1CZZ - chains A and B of the 5 polymer chains in the assembly; structure by X-ray diffraction, 2.70 A resolution.

# Chain A (and B)
Molecule: Tumor necrosis factor receptor associated protein 2
From: Homo sapiens
Notes: fragment: traf domain; chain B of this document is another copy of the same molecule, construct and numbering; everything in this record applies to it too
UniProtKB: Q12933 (TRAF2_HUMAN); residues 315-501 here = UniProt positions 315-501
Amino-acid sequence (187 residues; numbered 315 to 501; the number before each row is that of its first residue):
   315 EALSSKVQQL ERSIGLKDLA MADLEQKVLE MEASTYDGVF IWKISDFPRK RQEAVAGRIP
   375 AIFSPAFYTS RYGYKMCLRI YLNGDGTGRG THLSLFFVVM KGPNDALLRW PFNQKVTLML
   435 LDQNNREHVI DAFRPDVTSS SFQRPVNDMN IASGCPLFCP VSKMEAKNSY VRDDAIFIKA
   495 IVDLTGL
Construct notes: conflict R365 (Leu in Q12933)
Curated features (UniProtKB/Swiss-Prot):
  - cross-link: K320 (Glycyl lysine isopeptide (Lys-Gly) (interchain with G-Cter in ubiquitin))

# How chain A and chain B interact
Pairs across the interface (27; chain A residue first):
  L324(A) with V321(B), hydrophobic; E325(B)
  K331(A) with D332(B), salt bridge
  A334(A) with M335(B)
  M335(A) with M335(B), hydrophobic
  L338(A) with M335(B), hydrophobic; L338(B), hydrophobic; E339(B)
  K341(A) with L343(B); E346(B), salt bridge
  V342(A) with V342(B), hydrophobic
  M345(A) with V342(B), hydrophobic; M345(B), hydrophobic; E346(B)
  R385(A) with E346(B), hydrogen bond (side chain-backbone); A347(B); S348(B), hydrogen bond (side chain-backbone); T349(B)
  Y386(A) with T349(B); F354(B); I355(B), hydrogen bond (side chain-backbone)
  P417(A) with K357(B), hydrogen bond (backbone-side chain); F491(B)
  N418(A) with F491(B)
  A420(A) with Q437(B)
  L421(A) with L435(B), hydrophobic; F491(B), hydrophobic
Other interface residues (no listed pair), chain A (16 interface residues in all): K320, V321
Other interface residues (no listed pair), chain B (22 interface residues in all): I328, V353, N439

# Overview
The interface between chain A and chain B involves 16 residues on one side and 22 on the other; the contacts
include 4 hydrogen bonds and 2 salt bridges. Polar pairs include K331(A)-D332(B), K341(A)-E346(B) and
R385(A)-E346(B).
Both chains are Tumor necrosis factor receptor associated protein 2 (Homo sapiens). Entry 1CZZ (Structure of
tnf receptor associated factor 2 in complex with a 17-residue CD40 peptide) was determined by X-ray
diffraction (same publication as 1D00, 1CZY, 1D0A, 1D0J and 1D01).
